PDB entry 5CZE | X-ray diffraction, 3.82 A resolution | chains B and I of the 8 polymer chains in the assembly

# Chain B
Molecule: Plasmid stabilization protein ParE
From: Escherichia coli O157:H7 str. SS52
Reference sequence: A0A0D7C2L1 (A0A0D7C2L1_ECOLX); residues 1-92 here = UniProt positions 1-92
Amino-acid sequence (100 residues; numbered 1 to 100; the number before each row is that of its first residue):
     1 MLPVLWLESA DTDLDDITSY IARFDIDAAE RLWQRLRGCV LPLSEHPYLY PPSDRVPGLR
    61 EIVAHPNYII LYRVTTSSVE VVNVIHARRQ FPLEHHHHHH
Disordered / not traced: 96-100
Sequence notes: expression tag (93-100)
Modified positions: Mse1 (selenomethionine; parent Met)

# Chain I
Molecule: PaaA2
From: Escherichia coli O157:H7 str. SS52
Reference sequence: A0A0F6F6Q9 (A0A0F6F6Q9_ECO57); residues 2-63 here correspond to UniProt positions 14-75 (UniProt number = residue number + 12)
Amino-acid sequence (71 residues; row label = number of the first residue in the row; numbers below 1 keep their minus sign (Mse-7 is residue -7)):
    -7 MDYKDDDDKN RALSPMVSEF ETIEQENSYN EWLRAKVATS LADPRPAIPH DEVERRMAER
    53 FAKMRKERSK Q
Disordered / not traced: -7 to 1, 61-63
Sequence notes: initiating methionine (-7); expression tag (-6 to 1)
Modified positions: Mse-7 (selenomethionine); Mse8, Mse49, Mse56 (selenomethionine; parent Met)

# How chain B and chain I interact
Pairs across the interface (13; chain B residue first):
  Tyr48(B) - His42(I)
  Tyr48(B) - Asp43(I)
  Pro52(B) - Glu46(I)
  Pro57(B) - Arg47(I)
  Pro57(B) - Ala50(I)  hydrophobic
  Gly58(B) - Asp43(I)
  Gly58(B) - Arg47(I)
  Arg60(B) - His42(I)
  Arg60(B) - Asp43(I)  salt bridge
  Val74(B) - Pro41(I)
  Val74(B) - Asp43(I)  hydrogen bond (backbone-side chain)
  Thr75(B) - Pro41(I)
  Thr76(B) - Pro41(I)
Interface residues without a listed pair, chain B (9 interface residues in all): Arg73
Interface residues without a listed pair, chain I (8 interface residues in all): Ala39, Glu51

# In short
9 residues of chain B face 8 of chain I across their interface; the contacts include 1 hydrogen bond and 1
salt bridge. Among the polar pairs are Arg60(B)-Asp43(I) and Val74(B)-Asp43(I).
Here chain B is Plasmid stabilization protein ParE and chain I is PaaA2, both from Escherichia coli O157:H7
str. SS52. Entry 5CZE (Crystal structure of the PaaA2-ParE2 antitoxin-toxin complex) was determined by X-ray
diffraction together with 5CW7 from the same study.
